8WOF - chains L and T of the 13 polymer chains in the assembly; structure by electron microscopy, 3.30 A resolution.

# Chain L
Name: Helicase HerA central domain-containing protein
Organism: Paenibacillus sp. 453mf
Amino-acid sequence (696 residues; numbered 1 to 696; the number before each row is that of its first residue):
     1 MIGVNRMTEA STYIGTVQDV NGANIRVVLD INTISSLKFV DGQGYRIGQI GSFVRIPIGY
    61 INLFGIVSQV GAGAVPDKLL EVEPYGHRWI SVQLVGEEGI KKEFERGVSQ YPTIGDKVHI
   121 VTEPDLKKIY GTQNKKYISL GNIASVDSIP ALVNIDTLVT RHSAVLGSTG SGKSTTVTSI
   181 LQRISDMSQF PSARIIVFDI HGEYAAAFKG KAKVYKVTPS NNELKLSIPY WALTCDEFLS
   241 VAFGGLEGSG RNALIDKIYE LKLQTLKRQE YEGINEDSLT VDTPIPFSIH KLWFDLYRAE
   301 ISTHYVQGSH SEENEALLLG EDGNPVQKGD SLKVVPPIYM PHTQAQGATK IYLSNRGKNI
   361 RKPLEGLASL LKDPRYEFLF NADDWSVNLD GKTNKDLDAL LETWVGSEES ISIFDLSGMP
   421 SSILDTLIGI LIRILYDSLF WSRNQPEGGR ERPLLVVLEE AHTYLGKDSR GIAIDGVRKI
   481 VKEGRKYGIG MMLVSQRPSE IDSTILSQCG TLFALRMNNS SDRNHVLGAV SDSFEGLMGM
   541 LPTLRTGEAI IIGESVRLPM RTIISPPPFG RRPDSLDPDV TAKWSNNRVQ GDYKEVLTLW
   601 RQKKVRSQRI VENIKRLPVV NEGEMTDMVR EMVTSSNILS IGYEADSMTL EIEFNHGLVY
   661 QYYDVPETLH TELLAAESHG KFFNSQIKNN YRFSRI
Not modelled in the structure: 1-7, 620-635

# Chain T
Name: SIR2-like domain-containing protein
Organism: Paenibacillus sp. 453mf
UniProtKB: A0A1I6T0R8 (A0A1I6T0R8_9BACL); residues 1-381 here = UniProt positions 1-381
Amino-acid sequence (381 residues; each row starts with the number of its first residue):
     1 MDHSITASYY DTTQQLSLLK HVLSEDKRPI AFIIAAGCPV SIRHNDAPLI PDVAGLTRKI
    61 SDSFGGNPDS LLMKIIQNLK TTIPNPTIED ILSYIRLLQQ IPMSGKIHDV ENSVINALEE
   121 SICELIEEEV NVDLPGNATP YHKIAAWINS INREHQVEIF TTNYDLLMEQ ALEELNVPYF
   181 DGFVGSKRAF FDIRTIEENK LPSRWSKLWK LHGSINWQLD KQTQTIWRGT PSKGCSLIHP
   241 SHLKYDQSRK MPYLVMMDQL KLFLNQPSAI LITCGYSYKD QHINEVLSQG LQTNPNALIY
   301 GLQYDVLENY QEAKDMALKR SNLILLAKDR AIIGKKEGEW KPDPQSSQDN DPLLFFKLGD
   361 FQHLASFLEE ISQYDWSKQN D
Not modelled in the structure: 1-7, 65-67, 246-250, 343-353, 374-381

# How chain L and chain T interact
Contacting residue pairs (9):
  Ile-34(L) with Lys-27(T)
  Leu-37(L) with His-21(T); Arg-28(T)
  Phe-39(L) with Val-22(T), hydrophobic; Arg-28(T); Leu-298(T), hydrophobic
  Gly-42(L) with Ile-324(T)
  Gly-44(L) with Leu-18(T)
  Arg-46(L) with His-21(T)
Also at the interface, not in a pair above, chain L (8 interface residues in all): Asp-41, Gln-43
Also at the interface, not in a pair above, chain T (11 interface residues in all): Ser-321, Asn-322, Ile-333, Gly-334

# Overview
8 residues of chain L and 11 residues of chain T are in contact.
Chain L is Helicase HerA central domain-containing protein and chain T is SIR2-like domain-containing protein,
both from Paenibacillus sp. 453mf; the structure, Cryo-EM structure of SIR2/HerA complex, was determined by
electron microscopy.
